PDB entry 7N8N | electron microscopy, 3.89 A resolution | chains A and I of the 6 polymer chains in the assembly

Chain A:
Name: Histone H4-H3 doublet
UniProtKB: A0A097I2D0 (A0A097I2D0_9VIRU); residues 8-222 here correspond to UniProt positions 2-216 (UniProt number = residue number - 6)
Chain sequence (244 residues; numbered -21 to 222; the number before each row is that of its first residue; numbers below 1 keep their minus sign (Met-21 is residue -21)):
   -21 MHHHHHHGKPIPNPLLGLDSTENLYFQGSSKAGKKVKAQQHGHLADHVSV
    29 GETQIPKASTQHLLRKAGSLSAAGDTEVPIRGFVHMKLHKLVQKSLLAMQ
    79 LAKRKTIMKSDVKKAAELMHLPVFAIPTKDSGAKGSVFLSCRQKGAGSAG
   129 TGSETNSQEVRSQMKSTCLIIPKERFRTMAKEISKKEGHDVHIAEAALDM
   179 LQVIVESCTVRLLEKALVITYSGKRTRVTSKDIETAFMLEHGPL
Disordered / not traced: -21 to 23, 221-222
Sequence notes: expression tag (-21 to 7)
Reported in the primary citation:
  - conformationally variable residues: Pro34 (proposed by the authors, not directly observed)

Chain I:
Molecule: 147-nt DNA strand
Source organism: Escherichia coli
Sequence (147 nucleotides; numbered -73 to 73; the number before each row is that of its first residue; numbers below 1 keep their minus sign (DA-73 is residue -73)):
   -73 ATCTGAGAATCCGGTGCCGAGGCCGCTCAATTGGTCGTAGACAGCTCTAG
   -23 CACCGCTTAAACGCACGTACGCGCTGTCCCCCGCGTTTTAACCGCCAAGG
    27 GGATTACTCCCTAGTCTCCAGGCACGTGTCAGATATATACATCCGAT
Disordered / not traced: -73 to -65, 61-73

Interface between chain A and chain I:
Contacting residue pairs - 25 pairs, chain A then chain I:
  Pro34(A) with DA-13(I), phosphate contact; DC-12(I), phosphate contact
  Lys35(A) with DC-12(I), hydrogen bond to the phosphate
  Ala36(A) with DA-13(I), phosphate contact; DC-12(I), phosphate contact
  His40(A) with DA-13(I), phosphate contact
  Lys81(A) with DA-33(I), salt bridge to the phosphate; DC-32(I), salt bridge to the phosphate
  Lys112(A) with DA-15(I), phosphate contact; DA-14(I), salt bridge to the phosphate
  Phe116(A) with DA-15(I), sugar contact; DA-14(I), phosphate contact
  Leu117(A) with DA-14(I), phosphate contact
  Arg155(A) with DC-23(I), salt bridge to the phosphate
  Lys159(A) with DC-23(I), salt bridge to the phosphate
  His170(A) with DC-23(I), salt bridge to the phosphate
  Ile171(A) with DG-24(I), sugar contact; DC-23(I), hydrogen bond to the phosphate
  Glu173(A) with DG-24(I), phosphate contact
  Arg203(A) with DC-4(I), phosphate contact; DG-3(I), salt bridge to the phosphate; DC-2(I), salt bridge to the phosphate
  Thr204(A) with DG-3(I), hydrogen bond to the phosphate
  Arg205(A) with DC-4(I), phosphate contact; DG-3(I), hydrogen bond to the phosphate
Also at the interface, not in a pair above, chain A (18 interface residues in all): Ser37, Ala172
Also at the interface, not in a pair above, chain I (12 interface residues in all): DA-22

In short:
18 residues of chain A face 12 of chain I across their interface; the contacts include 4 hydrogen bonds and 8
salt bridges. Among the polar pairs are Lys35(A)-DC-12(I), Ile171(A)-DC-23(I) and Thr204(A)-DG-3(I). The paper
reports conformational variability at Pro34(A).
Chain A is Histone H4-H3 doublet and chain I is a 147-nt DNA strand (Escherichia coli); the structure,
Melbournevirus nucleosome like particle, was determined by electron microscopy.
